Entry 4JN5 (X-ray diffraction, 2.44 A resolution); this record covers chain A.

Chain A:
Protein: CDA peptide synthetase I
From: Streptomyces coelicolor
Notes: fragment: first condensation domain
Reference sequence: Q9Z4X6 (Q9Z4X6_STRCO); residue numbers follow UniProt; this construct covers 1-449
Amino-acid sequence (450 residues; each row starts with the number of its first residue; numbering starts at 0):
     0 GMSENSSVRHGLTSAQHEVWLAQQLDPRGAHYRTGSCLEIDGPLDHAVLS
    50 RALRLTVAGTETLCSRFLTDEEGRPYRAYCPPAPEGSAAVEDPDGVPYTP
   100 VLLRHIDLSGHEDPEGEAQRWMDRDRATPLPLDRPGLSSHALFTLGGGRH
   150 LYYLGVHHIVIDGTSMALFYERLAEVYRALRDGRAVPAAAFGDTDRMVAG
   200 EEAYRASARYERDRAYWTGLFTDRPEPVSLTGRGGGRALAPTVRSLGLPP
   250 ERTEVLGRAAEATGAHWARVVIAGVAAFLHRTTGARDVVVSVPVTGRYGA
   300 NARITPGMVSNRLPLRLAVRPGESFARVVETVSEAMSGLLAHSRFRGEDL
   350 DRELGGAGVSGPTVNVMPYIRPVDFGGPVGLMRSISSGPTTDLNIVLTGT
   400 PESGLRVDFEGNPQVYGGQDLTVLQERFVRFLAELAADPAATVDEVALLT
Unresolved in the structure: 0-3, 223-233
Construct notes: expression tag (0)
From the paper describing this entry:
  - conformationally variable residues (loop rearrangement): Ala-82 to Pro-96
  - mutagenesis - H157A: abolished catalytic activity
  - catalytic residues: His-157 (proposed by the authors, not directly observed)

In short:
The paper reports the catalytic residue His-157; H157A abolishes catalytic activity.
Chain A is CDA peptide synthetase I (Streptomyces coelicolor); the structure, Crystal structures of the first
condensation domain of the CDA synthetase, was determined by X-ray diffraction (same publication as 4JN3).
